8SPW - chains C and D of the 6 polymer chains in the assembly; structure by electron microscopy, 3.50 A resolution.

== Chain C ==
Name: ATP synthase subunit alpha
Organism: Bacillus sp. PS3
Notes: EC 7.1.2.2
UniProt: A0A0M3VGF9 (A0A0M3VGF9_BACP3); residue numbers follow UniProt; this construct covers 26-501
Sequence (476 residues; each row starts with the number of its first residue):
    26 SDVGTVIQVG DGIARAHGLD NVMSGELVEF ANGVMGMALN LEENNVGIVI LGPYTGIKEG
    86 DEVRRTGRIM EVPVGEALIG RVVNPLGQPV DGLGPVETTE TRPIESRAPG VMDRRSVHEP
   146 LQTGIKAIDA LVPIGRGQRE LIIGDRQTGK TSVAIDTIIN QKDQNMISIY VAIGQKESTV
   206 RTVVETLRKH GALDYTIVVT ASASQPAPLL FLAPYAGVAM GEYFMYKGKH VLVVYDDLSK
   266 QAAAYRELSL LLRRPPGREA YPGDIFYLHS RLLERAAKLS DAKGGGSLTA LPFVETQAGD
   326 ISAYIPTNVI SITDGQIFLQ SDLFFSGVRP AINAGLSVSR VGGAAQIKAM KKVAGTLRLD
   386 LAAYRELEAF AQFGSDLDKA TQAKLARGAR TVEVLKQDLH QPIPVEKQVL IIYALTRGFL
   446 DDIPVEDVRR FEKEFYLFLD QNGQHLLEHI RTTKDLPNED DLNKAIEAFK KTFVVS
Sequence notes: conflict S193 (Cys in A0A0M3VGF9), F463 (Trp in A0A0M3VGF9)
Ion coordination: Mg2+: T176 (together with ATP)
Small-molecule neighbours:
  - ATP (adenosine-5'-triphosphate), molecule 1: D170, R171, Q172, T173, G174, K175, T176, S177, F349, R354, P355, Q422, L424
  - ATP, molecule 2: S336, V363, R365

== Chain D ==
Name: ATP synthase subunit beta
Organism: Bacillus sp. PS3
UniProt: A0A0M4U1P9 (A0A0M4U1P9_BACP3); residues 1-471 here = UniProt positions 1-471
Sequence (471 residues; row label = number of the first residue in the row):
     1 MTRGRVIQVM GPVVDVKFEN GHLPAIYNAL KIQHKARNEN EVDIDLTLEV ALHLGDDTVR
    61 TIAMASTDGL IRGMEVIDTG APISVPVGEV TLGRVFNVLG EPIDLEGDIP ADARRDPIHR
   121 PAPKFEELAT EVEILETGIK VVDLLAPYIK GGKIGLFGGA GVGKTVLIQE LIHNIAQEHG
   181 GISVFAGVGE RTREGNDLYH EMKDSGVISK TAMVFGQMNE PPGARMRVAL TGLTMAEYFR
   241 DEQGQDVLLF IDNIFRFTQA GSEVSALLGR MPSAVGYQPT LATEMGQLQE RITSTAKGSI
   301 TSIQAIYVPA DDYTDPAPAT TFSHLDATTN LERKLAEMGI YPAVDPLAST SRALAPEIVG
   361 EEHYQVARKV QQTLQRYKEL QDIIAILGMD ELSDEDKLVV HRARRIQFFL SQNFHVAEQF
   421 TGQPGSYVPV KETVRGFKEI LEGKYDHLPE DAFRLVGRIE EVVEKAKAMG V
Unresolved in the structure: 1
Ion coordination: Mg2+: T165 (together with ATP)
Small-molecule neighbours:
  - ATP (adenosine-5'-triphosphate), molecule 1: G159, A160, G161, V162, G163, K164, T165, V166, E190, R191, N253, Y341, F414, A417, F420, T421
  - ATP, molecule 2: T350, R352, L354, Y364, R368

== Chain C / chain D interface ==
Contacting residue pairs (56):
  L44(C) - R72(D)  hydrogen bond (backbone-side chain)
  D45(C) - R72(D)
  N46(C) - I71(D)
  M48(C) - N40(D)
  M48(C) - V42(D)  hydrophobic
  M48(C) - G69(D)
  M48(C) - L70(D)
  M48(C) - I71(D)  hydrophobic
  S49(C) - G69(D)  hydrogen bond (backbone-backbone)
  S49(C) - L70(D)  hydrogen bond (backbone-backbone)
  N65(C) - V9(D)
  L66(C) - V9(D)  hydrogen bond (backbone-backbone)
  L66(C) - M10(D)
  L66(C) - R72(D)
  E67(C) - I7(D)
  E67(C) - Q8(D)  hydrogen bond
  E67(C) - R72(D)  hydrogen bond (backbone-side chain)
  V71(C) - R72(D)
  G92(C) - N40(D)
  E130(C) - D68(D)
  A133(C) - N219(D)
  V136(C) - T192(D)
  V136(C) - N196(D)
  M137(C) - D104(D)
  M137(C) - N196(D)  hydrogen bond (backbone-side chain)
  M137(C) - H200(D)
  R139(C) - T192(D)
  R139(C) - N196(D)
  R283(C) - V275(D)
  R283(C) - P309(D)
  R283(C) - D312(D)  salt bridge
  R283(C) - D315(D)  salt bridge
  D289(C) - E263(D)
  F291(C) - M218(D)  hydrophobic
  F291(C) - R225(D)
  F291(C) - R256(D)
  F291(C) - Q259(D)
  Y292(C) - N219(D)
  S295(C) - M218(D)  hydrogen bond
  E299(C) - T192(D)
  E299(C) - Q217(D)  hydrogen bond
  E299(C) - M218(D)
  E299(C) - N219(D)
  T332(C) - A160(D)
  T332(C) - Y307(D)
  T332(C) - P309(D)
  I335(C) - R191(D)  hydrogen bond (backbone-side chain)
  S336(C) - A160(D)
  S336(C) - R191(D)  hydrogen bond (backbone-side chain)
  I337(C) - R191(D)  hydrogen bond (backbone-side chain)
  T338(C) - R191(D)  hydrogen bond (backbone-side chain)
  D339(C) - R191(D)  salt bridge
  D339(C) - R193(D)  salt bridge
  L361(C) - E337(D)
  R365(C) - R191(D)
  R365(C) - F420(D)
Also at the interface, not in a pair above, chain C (40 interface residues in all): V47, E68, R90, I94, G135, P281, G282, G288, R296, S327, N333
Also at the interface, not in a pair above, chain D (43 interface residues in all): E41, T67, G189, E194, G195, Y199, P221, G276, A310, D311, R333

== In short ==
The interface between chain C and chain D involves 40 residues on one side and 43 on the other; the contacts
include 13 hydrogen bonds and 4 salt bridges. Polar pairs include R283(C)-D312(D), R283(C)-D315(D) and
D339(C)-R191(D).
Chain C is ATP synthase subunit alpha and chain D is ATP synthase subunit beta, both from Bacillus sp. PS3;
the structure, PS3 F1 Rotorless, low ATP, was determined by electron microscopy (same publication as 8SPV and
8SPX).
